3FS9 - chain A; structure by X-ray diffraction, 1.05 A resolution.

# Chain A
Protein: Azurin
From: Pseudomonas aeruginosa
UniProtKB: P00282 (AZUR_PSEAE); aligned to UniProt positions 21-145 over residues 1-125 (the alignment contains insertions or deletions, so no single offset holds)
Sequence (125 residues; each row starts with the number of its first residue):
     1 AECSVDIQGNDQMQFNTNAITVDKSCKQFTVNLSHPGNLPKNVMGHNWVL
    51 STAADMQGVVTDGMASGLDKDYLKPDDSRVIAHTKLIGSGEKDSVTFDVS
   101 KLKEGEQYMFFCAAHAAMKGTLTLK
Curated features (UniProtKB/Swiss-Prot):
  - binding site (Cu cation): H46, C112
Cystine bridges: C3-C26
Ion coordination: Cu ion: H46, C112, H115
What the authors report for this chain:
  - Cu ion coordination: C112

# In short
The Cu ion site is built by H46, C112 and H115. From UniProt: Cu cation-binding residues H46 and C112. From
the paper: Cu ion coordination by C112.
Chain A is Azurin (Pseudomonas aeruginosa); the structure, Pseudomonas aeruginosa Azurin with mutated
metal-binding loop sequence (CAAHAAM), was determined by X-ray diffraction together with 3FSA, 3FSV, 3FSW,
3FSZ and 3FT0 from the same study.
